PDB entry 5I48 | X-ray diffraction, 1.50 A resolution | chains A and C of the 4 polymer chains in the assembly

# Chain A (and C)
Molecule: L-asparaginase
Organism: Dickeya chrysanthemi
Notes: EC 3.5.1.1; chain C of this document is another copy of the same molecule, construct and numbering; everything in this record applies to it too
UniProt: P06608 (ASPG_DICCH); residues 2-327 here correspond to UniProt positions 23-348 (UniProt number = residue number + 21)
Chain sequence (328 residues; each row starts with the number of its first residue; numbering starts at 0):
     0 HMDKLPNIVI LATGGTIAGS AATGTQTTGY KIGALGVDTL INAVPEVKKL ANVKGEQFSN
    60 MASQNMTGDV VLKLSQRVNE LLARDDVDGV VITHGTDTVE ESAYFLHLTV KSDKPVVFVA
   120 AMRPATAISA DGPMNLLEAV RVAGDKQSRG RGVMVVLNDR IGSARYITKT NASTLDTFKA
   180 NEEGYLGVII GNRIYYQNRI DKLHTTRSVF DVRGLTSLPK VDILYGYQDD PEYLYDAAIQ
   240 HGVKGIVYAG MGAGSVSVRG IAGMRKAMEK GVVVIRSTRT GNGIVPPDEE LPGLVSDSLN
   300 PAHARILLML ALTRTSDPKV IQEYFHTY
Not modelled in the structure: 0-3
Construct notes: expression tag (0-1); engineered mutation Ile31 (Ala52 in P06608), Gln63 (Glu84 in P06608)
Ligand contacts: aspartic acid (ASP): Gly14, Thr15, Tyr29, Ile31, Met60, Ala61, Ser62, Gln63, Gly94, Thr95, Asp96, Ala120, Met121, Lys168
What the authors report for this chain:
  - conformationally variable residues (order/disorder transition): Gly18 to Leu34
  - mutagenesis - A31I/E63Q: increased binding to Asn
  - mutagenesis - A31I/E63Q, E63Q, E63Q/S254N, S254N: decreased catalytic activity on l-glutaminase
  - mutagenesis - A31I/E63Q, S254N: decreased catalytic activity on l-asparaginase
  - catalytic residues: Thr15, Thr95 (citing earlier work)
  - catalytic residues: Thr12 to Thr15, Ser62, His93 to Thr97, Lys168 (by similarity / conservation)
  - mutagenesis - E63Q, E63Q/S254Q: unchanged catalytic activity on l-asparaginase
  - mutagenesis - E63Q/S254N (4-fold): decreased binding to Asn
  - mutagenesis - E63Q/S254Q: decreased binding to Gln

# Interface between chain A and chain C
Residue-residue contacts (115):
  Thr27(A) - Pro286(C)
  Thr27(A) - Asp287(C)
  Thr27(A) - Glu288(C)
  Gln63(A) - Met250(C)
  Gln63(A) - Ser254(C)
  Gln63(A) - Val255(C)
  Gln63(A) - Ser256(C)
  Asn64(A) - Ser256(C)
  Asn64(A) - Val257(C)  hydrogen bond (side chain-backbone)
  Met65(A) - Gln227(C)
  Thr66(A) - Asp228(C)
  Gly67(A) - Asp228(C)  hydrogen bond (backbone-side chain)
  Val70(A) - Gln227(C)
  Asp96(A) - Met250(C)
  Asp96(A) - Gly251(C)
  Asp96(A) - Ser254(C)  hydrogen bond
  Asp96(A) - Arg278(C)  hydrogen bond (backbone-side chain)
  Thr97(A) - Gln227(C)  hydrogen bond
  Thr97(A) - Met250(C)
  Glu99(A) - Arg278(C)  salt bridge
  Glu100(A) - Tyr226(C)
  Glu100(A) - Gln227(C)  hydrogen bond (side chain-backbone)
  Glu100(A) - Arg278(C)  salt bridge
  Ser101(A) - Gln227(C)  hydrogen bond
  Lys168(A) - Gly251(C)
  Lys168(A) - Thr279(C)
  Thr169(A) - Thr279(C)
  Thr169(A) - Gly280(C)
  Thr169(A) - Asn281(C)  hydrogen bond (backbone-side chain)
  Asn170(A) - Glu181(C)
  Asn170(A) - Thr279(C)
  Asn170(A) - Asn281(C)
  Asn170(A) - Gly282(C)
  Ala171(A) - Ala252(C)
  Ala171(A) - Thr279(C)  hydrogen bond (backbone-side chain)
  Ala171(A) - Asn281(C)  hydrogen bond (backbone-backbone)
  Ala171(A) - Ile283(C)
  Ser172(A) - Ala252(C)
  Ser172(A) - Ile283(C)  hydrogen bond (side chain-backbone)
  Glu181(A) - Asn170(C)
  Lys219(A) - Tyr232(C)  hydrogen bond
  Val220(A) - Tyr226(C)
  Asp221(A) - Tyr226(C)  hydrogen bond
  Asp221(A) - Pro230(C)
  Asp221(A) - Tyr232(C)  hydrogen bond
  Ile222(A) - Tyr224(C)  hydrophobic
  Ile222(A) - Tyr226(C)  hydrogen bond (backbone-side chain)
  Tyr224(A) - Ile222(C)  hydrophobic
  Tyr224(A) - Tyr224(C)  hydrophobic
  Tyr224(A) - Pro300(C)
  Tyr226(A) - Glu100(C)
  Tyr226(A) - Val220(C)
  Tyr226(A) - Asp221(C)  hydrogen bond
  Tyr226(A) - Ile222(C)  hydrogen bond (side chain-backbone)
  Tyr226(A) - Arg304(C)
  Gln227(A) - Met65(C)
  Gln227(A) - Val70(C)
  Gln227(A) - Thr97(C)  hydrogen bond
  Gln227(A) - Glu100(C)  hydrogen bond (backbone-side chain)
  Gln227(A) - Ser101(C)  hydrogen bond
  Gln227(A) - Arg304(C)  hydrogen bond (backbone-side chain)
  Asp228(A) - Thr66(C)
  Asp228(A) - Gly67(C)  hydrogen bond (side chain-backbone)
  Asp228(A) - Arg304(C)  salt bridge
  Pro230(A) - Asp221(C)
  Tyr232(A) - Lys219(C)  hydrogen bond
  Tyr232(A) - Asp221(C)  hydrogen bond
  Tyr232(A) - Ala236(C)
  Tyr232(A) - Ala237(C)
  Tyr232(A) - His240(C)
  Tyr232(A) - Val242(C)
  Leu233(A) - Leu233(C)  hydrophobic
  Ala236(A) - Tyr232(C)
  Ala236(A) - Ala236(C)  hydrophobic
  Ala237(A) - Tyr232(C)
  His240(A) - Tyr232(C)
  Val242(A) - Tyr232(C)
  Met250(A) - Gln63(C)
  Met250(A) - Asp96(C)
  Met250(A) - Thr97(C)
  Gly251(A) - Asp96(C)
  Gly251(A) - Lys168(C)
  Gly251(A) - Ala171(C)
  Ala252(A) - Ala171(C)
  Ala252(A) - Ser172(C)
  Ser254(A) - Gln63(C)
  Ser254(A) - Asp96(C)  hydrogen bond
  Val255(A) - Gln63(C)
  Ser256(A) - Gln63(C)
  Ser256(A) - Asn64(C)
  Val257(A) - Asn64(C)  hydrogen bond (backbone-side chain)
  Arg258(A) - Thr66(C)
  Arg278(A) - Asp96(C)  hydrogen bond (side chain-backbone)
  Arg278(A) - Glu99(C)  salt bridge
  Arg278(A) - Glu100(C)  salt bridge
  Arg278(A) - Ala301(C)
  Thr279(A) - Lys168(C)
  Thr279(A) - Thr169(C)
  Thr279(A) - Asn170(C)
  Thr279(A) - Ala171(C)  hydrogen bond (side chain-backbone)
  Gly280(A) - Thr169(C)
  Asn281(A) - Thr169(C)  hydrogen bond (side chain-backbone)
  Asn281(A) - Asn170(C)
  Asn281(A) - Ala171(C)  hydrogen bond (backbone-backbone)
  Gly282(A) - Asn170(C)
  Ile283(A) - Ala171(C)
  Ile283(A) - Ser172(C)  hydrogen bond (backbone-side chain)
  Pro286(A) - Thr27(C)
  Asp287(A) - Thr27(C)
  Glu289(A) - Gly28(C)
  Pro300(A) - Tyr224(C)
  Ala301(A) - Arg278(C)
  Arg304(A) - Tyr226(C)
  Arg304(A) - Gln227(C)  hydrogen bond (side chain-backbone)
  Arg304(A) - Asp228(C)  salt bridge
Interface residues without a listed pair, chain A (59 interface residues in all): Gly28, Leu223, Ala248, Thr277, Pro285, Ile305
Interface residues without a listed pair, chain C (60 interface residues in all): Leu223, Ala248, Arg258, Thr277, Val284, Pro285, Ile305

# Summary
The interface between chain A and chain C involves 59 residues on one side and 60 on the other; the contacts
include 32 hydrogen bonds and 6 salt bridges. Among the polar pairs are Glu99(A)-Arg278(C),
Glu100(A)-Arg278(C) and Asp228(A)-Arg304(C). The paper reports catalytic residues Thr15(A), Thr95(A) and
Thr12(A) among others; A31I/E63Q, E63Q and E63Q/S254N of chain A, among others, reduce catalytic activity on
l-glutaminase; 5 substitutions were tested in all.
Both chains are L-asparaginase (Dickeya chrysanthemi). Entry 5I48 (Erwinia chrysanthemi L-asparaginase A31I +
E63Q mutation + Aspartic acid) was determined by X-ray diffraction, deposited together with 5I3Z and 5I4B.
